6VM1 - chains e and g of the 26 polymer chains in the assembly; structure by electron microscopy, 7.90 A resolution (low resolution: residue-level contacts below are approximate; hydrogen-bond / salt-bridge calls are withheld).

# Chain e
Protein: ATP synthase epsilon chain, chloroplastic
Source organism: Spinacia oleracea
UniProt: P00833 (ATPE_SPIOL); residue numbers follow UniProt; this construct covers 1-134
Sequence (134 residues; row label = number of the first residue in the row):
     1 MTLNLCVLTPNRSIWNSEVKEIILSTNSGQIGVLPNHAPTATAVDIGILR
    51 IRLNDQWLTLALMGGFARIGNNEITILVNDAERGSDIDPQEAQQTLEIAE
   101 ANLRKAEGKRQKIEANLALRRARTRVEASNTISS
Not modelled in the structure: 1-2, 132-134

# Chain g
Protein: ATP synthase gamma chain, chloroplastic
Source organism: Spinacia oleracea
UniProt: P05435 (ATPG_SPIOL); residues 1-364 here = UniProt positions 1-364
Sequence (364 residues; row label = number of the first residue in the row):
     1 MACSLSFSSSVSTFHLPTTTQSTQAPPNNATTLPTTNPIQCANLRELRDR
    51 IGSVKNTQKITEAMKLVAAAKVRRAQEAVVNGRPFSETLVEVLYNMNEQL
   101 QTEDVDVPLTKIRTVKKVALMVVTGDRGLCGGFNNMLLKKAESRIAELKK
   151 LGVDYTIISIGKKGNTYFIRRPEIPVDRYFDGTNLPTAKEAQAIADDVFS
   201 LFVSEEVDKVEMLYTKFVSLVKSDPVIHTLLPLSPKGEICDINGKCVDAA
   251 EDELFRLTTKEGKLTVERDMIKTETPAFSPILEFEQDPAQILDALLPLYL
   301 NSQILRALQESLASELAARMTAMSNATDNANELKKTLSINYNRARQAKIT
   351 GEILEIVAGANACV
Not modelled in the structure: 1-42, 359-364
UniProt features mapped onto this chain:
  - active site: Cys130

# How chain e and chain g interact
Contacting residue pairs (12; chain e residue first):
  Thr9(e) - Phe85(g)
  Pro10(e) - Gly82(g)
  Pro10(e) - Phe85(g)
  Asn11(e) - Gly82(g)
  Pro39(e) - Ile281(g)
  Pro39(e) - Leu282(g)
  Pro39(e) - Glu283(g)
  Thr40(e) - Glu283(g)
  Ala41(e) - Glu283(g)
  Ala41(e) - Phe284(g)
  Ala41(e) - Glu285(g)
  Thr42(e) - Glu285(g)
Interface residues without a listed pair, chain e (10 interface residues in all): Asn27, Ala43, Arg110
Interface residues without a listed pair, chain g (11 interface residues in all): Ser200, Leu201, Gln286, Ile291

# In short
10 residues of chain e face 11 of chain g across their interface. Curated annotation (UniProt) lists
active-site residue Cys130(g) on chain g.
Here chain e is ATP synthase epsilon chain, chloroplastic and chain g is ATP synthase gamma chain,
chloroplastic, both from Spinacia oleracea. Entry 6VM1 (Chloroplast ATP synthase (C3, CF1FO)) was determined
by electron microscopy, deposited together with 6VM4, 6VMB, 6VMD, 6VMG, 6VOF, 6VOG and 8 further entries.
